4CDW - chains A and C of the 4 polymer chains in the assembly; structure by X-ray diffraction, 2.80 A resolution.

Chain A:
Molecule: VP1
From: Enterovirus A71
Reference sequence: B2ZUN0 (B2ZUN0_9ENTO); residues 1-297 here correspond to UniProt positions 566-862 (UniProt number = residue number + 565)
Chain sequence (297 residues; row label = number of the first residue in the row):
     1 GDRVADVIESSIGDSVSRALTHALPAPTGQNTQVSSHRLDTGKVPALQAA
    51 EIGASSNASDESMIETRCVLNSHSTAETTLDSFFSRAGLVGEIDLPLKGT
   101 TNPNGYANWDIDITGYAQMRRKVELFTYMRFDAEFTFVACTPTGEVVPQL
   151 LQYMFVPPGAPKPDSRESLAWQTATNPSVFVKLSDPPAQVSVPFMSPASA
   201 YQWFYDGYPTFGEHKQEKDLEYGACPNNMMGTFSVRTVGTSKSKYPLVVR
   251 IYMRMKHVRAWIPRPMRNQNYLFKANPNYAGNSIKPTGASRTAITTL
Residues lining bound ligands: VR2 (1-[(3S)-5-(4-iodanylphenoxy)-3-methyl-pentyl]-3-pyridin-4-yl-imidazolidin-2-one): Ile111, Asp112, Ile113, Thr114, Phe131, Phe135, Phe137, Phe155, Val190, Val192, Met195, Tyr201, Gln202, Trp203, Asn228, Met230, Phe233, Met253
What the authors report for this chain:
  - binding site for VR2: Ile113, Phe135, Phe155

Chain C:
Molecule: VP3
From: Enterovirus A71
Reference sequence: B2ZUN0 (B2ZUN0_9ENTO); residues 1-242 here correspond to UniProt positions 324-565 (UniProt number = residue number + 323)
Chain sequence (242 residues; each row starts with the number of its first residue):
     1 GFPTELKPGTNQFLTTDDGVSAPILPNFHPTPCIHIPGEVRNLLELCQVE
    51 TILEVNNVPTNATSLMERLRFPVSAQAGKGELCAVFRADPGRNGPWQSTL
   101 LGQLCGYYTQWSGSLEVTFMFTGSFMATGKMLIAYTPPGGPLPKDRATAM
   151 LGTHVIWDFGLQSSVTLVIPWISNTHYRAHARDGVFDYYTTGLVSIWYQT
   201 NYVVPIGAPNTAYIIALAAAQKNFTMKLCKDASDILQTGTIQ

How chain A and chain C interact:
Residue-residue contacts (170; chain A residue first):
  Gln30(A) - Lys222(C)  hydrogen bond (backbone-backbone)
  Gln30(A) - Asn223(C)
  Ala46(A) - Val165(C)
  Ala46(A) - Thr166(C)  hydrogen bond (backbone-backbone)
  Leu47(A) - Ser164(C)
  Gln48(A) - Gln162(C)
  Gln48(A) - Ser163(C)
  Gln48(A) - Ser164(C)  hydrogen bond (backbone-backbone)
  Gln48(A) - Thr166(C)
  Ala50(A) - Met120(C)  hydrophobic
  Ala50(A) - Ser164(C)  hydrogen bond (backbone-side chain)
  Ala50(A) - Leu217(C)  hydrophobic
  Glu51(A) - Ser163(C)  hydrogen bond
  Ser55(A) - Gln48(C)  hydrogen bond (side chain-backbone)
  Ser55(A) - Val49(C)
  Ser55(A) - Glu50(C)  hydrogen bond (side chain-backbone)
  Ser56(A) - Glu50(C)  hydrogen bond (backbone-side chain)
  Ser56(A) - Glu116(C)
  Ser56(A) - Thr118(C)
  Ser56(A) - Thr166(C)  hydrogen bond
  Ala58(A) - Thr166(C)
  Ala58(A) - Gln221(C)
  Ser59(A) - Gln221(C)
  Asp60(A) - Ser114(C)  hydrogen bond
  Asp60(A) - Val168(C)
  Asp60(A) - Pro170(C)
  Asp60(A) - Gln221(C)  hydrogen bond
  Met63(A) - Val155(C)  hydrophobic
  Met63(A) - Thr166(C)
  Met63(A) - Val168(C)  hydrophobic
  Ile64(A) - Thr153(C)
  Ile64(A) - Pro170(C)  hydrophobic
  Asn71(A) - Asn223(C)  hydrogen bond (side chain-backbone)
  His73(A) - Ser112(C)  hydrogen bond
  His73(A) - His176(C)  hydrogen bond
  His73(A) - Tyr177(C)
  His73(A) - Thr225(C)
  Ser74(A) - Tyr177(C)
  Ser74(A) - Thr225(C)
  Thr75(A) - Asn42(C)  hydrogen bond (backbone-side chain)
  Thr75(A) - Leu44(C)
  Thr75(A) - Thr225(C)
  Glu77(A) - Tyr108(C)  hydrogen bond (backbone-side chain)
  Glu77(A) - Lys227(C)
  Glu77(A) - Leu228(C)  hydrogen bond (side chain-backbone)
  Glu77(A) - Cys229(C)  hydrogen bond (side chain-backbone)
  Thr78(A) - Asn42(C)  hydrogen bond
  Thr78(A) - Leu43(C)  hydrogen bond (backbone-backbone)
  Thr78(A) - Leu44(C)
  Thr78(A) - Tyr108(C)
  Thr78(A) - Met226(C)
  Thr79(A) - Arg41(C)
  Thr79(A) - Asn42(C)
  Leu80(A) - Val40(C)
  Leu80(A) - Arg41(C)
  Phe83(A) - Leu43(C)  hydrophobic
  Phe83(A) - Tyr107(C)  hydrophobic
  Phe83(A) - Tyr108(C)
  Arg86(A) - Thr15(C)
  Arg86(A) - Thr16(C)
  Arg86(A) - Cys229(C)
  Ala87(A) - Phe13(C)  hydrophobic
  Ala87(A) - Thr15(C)  hydrogen bond (backbone-backbone)
  Thr114(A) - Ile241(C)
  Gly115(A) - Gln237(C)  hydrogen bond (backbone-side chain)
  Gly115(A) - Ile241(C)
  Ala117(A) - Ile235(C)  hydrophobic
  Ala117(A) - Leu236(C)
  Ala117(A) - Gln237(C)  hydrogen bond (backbone-side chain)
  Ala117(A) - Ile241(C)
  Gln118(A) - Asp231(C)
  Gln118(A) - Ile235(C)
  Arg120(A) - Ile241(C)
  Arg121(A) - Gln103(C)  hydrogen bond
  Arg121(A) - Tyr107(C)  hydrogen bond
  Arg121(A) - Leu236(C)
  Lys122(A) - Tyr107(C)
  Leu125(A) - Leu104(C)  hydrophobic
  Phe126(A) - Val40(C)  hydrophobic
  Arg130(A) - Pro30(C)
  Arg130(A) - Thr31(C)  hydrogen bond (side chain-backbone)
  Arg130(A) - Pro32(C)
  Arg130(A) - Cys33(C)
  Glu134(A) - Gly19(C)
  Glu134(A) - Ser21(C)  hydrogen bond
  Thr136(A) - Phe13(C)
  Pro177(A) - Ile24(C)
  Pro186(A) - Asn11(C)
  Gln189(A) - Phe13(C)
  Gln189(A) - Ser21(C)  hydrogen bond
  Val190(A) - Ser21(C)
  Val190(A) - Ala22(C)
  Val190(A) - Ile24(C)  hydrophobic
  Ser191(A) - Ser21(C)  hydrogen bond (side chain-backbone)
  Ser191(A) - Ala22(C)  hydrogen bond (backbone-backbone)
  Ser191(A) - Pro23(C)
  Ser191(A) - Ile24(C)  hydrogen bond (backbone-backbone)
  Val192(A) - Ile24(C)  hydrophobic
  Pro193(A) - Phe28(C)  hydrophobic
  Phe194(A) - Phe28(C)
  Phe194(A) - Pro30(C)
  Met195(A) - Phe28(C)  hydrophobic
  Ser196(A) - Thr31(C)  hydrogen bond (backbone-side chain)
  Pro197(A) - Thr31(C)
  Ala198(A) - Thr31(C)
  Ser199(A) - Pro32(C)  hydrogen bond (side chain-backbone)
  Ser199(A) - Cys33(C)
  Ser199(A) - Ile34(C)  hydrogen bond (side chain-backbone)
  Arg254(A) - Asp17(C)  hydrogen bond (side chain-backbone)
  Arg254(A) - Asp18(C)  salt bridge
  Arg254(A) - Gly19(C)
  Arg259(A) - Cys33(C)
  Arg259(A) - Glu39(C)  salt bridge
  Ala260(A) - Glu39(C)
  Ala260(A) - Val40(C)  hydrogen bond (backbone-backbone)
  Trp261(A) - Cys33(C)  hydrophobic
  Trp261(A) - Ile36(C)  hydrogen bond (side chain-backbone)
  Trp261(A) - Pro37(C)
  Trp261(A) - Gly38(C)
  Trp261(A) - Glu39(C)
  Ile262(A) - Pro37(C)
  Ile262(A) - Gly38(C)  hydrogen bond (backbone-backbone)
  Pro263(A) - Leu46(C)  hydrophobic
  Met266(A) - Leu100(C)  hydrophobic
  Met266(A) - Tyr107(C)  hydrophobic
  Arg267(A) - Leu236(C)
  Asn268(A) - Leu236(C)
  Gln269(A) - Leu236(C)
  Asn270(A) - Leu236(C)
  Asn270(A) - Gln237(C)  hydrogen bond (side chain-backbone)
  Tyr271(A) - Leu236(C)  hydrogen bond (backbone-backbone)
  Tyr271(A) - Ile241(C)  hydrophobic
  Leu272(A) - Ile241(C)
  Leu272(A) - Gln242(C)  hydrogen bond (backbone-backbone)
  Phe273(A) - Ile241(C)
  Phe273(A) - Gln242(C)
  Lys274(A) - Ile241(C)
  Lys274(A) - Gln242(C)  hydrogen bond (backbone-backbone)
  Ile284(A) - Leu65(C)  hydrophobic
  Pro286(A) - Leu65(C)  hydrophobic
  Pro286(A) - Arg68(C)
  Thr287(A) - Gln97(C)
  Gly288(A) - Arg68(C)
  Gly288(A) - Gln97(C)
  Ala289(A) - Asn57(C)  hydrogen bond (backbone-side chain)
  Ala289(A) - Arg68(C)
  Ala289(A) - Asn93(C)
  Ala289(A) - Gln97(C)  hydrogen bond (backbone-side chain)
  Ser290(A) - Asn57(C)
  Ser290(A) - Thr60(C)
  Ser290(A) - Arg68(C)  hydrogen bond
  Arg291(A) - Val55(C)  hydrogen bond (side chain-backbone)
  Arg291(A) - Asn57(C)  hydrogen bond
  Arg291(A) - Val58(C)
  Arg291(A) - Val85(C)  hydrogen bond (side chain-backbone)
  Arg291(A) - Phe86(C)
  Thr292(A) - Val58(C)
  Ala293(A) - Val58(C)
  Ile294(A) - Val55(C)
  Ile294(A) - Asn56(C)
  Ile294(A) - Val58(C)
  Ile294(A) - Phe71(C)  hydrophobic
  Ile294(A) - Cys83(C)
  Ile294(A) - Ala84(C)
  Ile294(A) - Val85(C)  hydrogen bond (backbone-backbone)
  Thr295(A) - Leu82(C)
  Thr295(A) - Cys83(C)
  Thr295(A) - Val85(C)
  Thr296(A) - Val85(C)
  Leu297(A) - Leu193(C)  hydrophobic
Other interface residues (no listed pair), chain A (91 interface residues in all): Ser17, Ala23, Gly29, Thr32, Ala49, Ala54, Ser82, Tyr116, Tyr128, Val138, Phe155, Pro187, Tyr252, Lys285
Other interface residues (no listed pair), chain C (96 interface residues in all): Leu25, His35, Glu54, Arg87, Gly94, Pro95, Ser98, Leu142, Trp157, Asp158, Trp171, Ala232, Thr238, Thr240

In short:
91 residues of chain A and 96 residues of chain C are in contact; the contacts include 49 hydrogen bonds and 2
salt bridges. Among the polar pairs are Arg254(A)-Asp18(C), Arg259(A)-Glu39(C) and Ala50(A)-Ser164(C).
Compound VR2 is bound between chain A and chain C. The paper reports a binding site for VR2 at Ile113(A),
Phe135(A) and Phe155(A).
Chain A is VP1 and chain C is VP3, both from Enterovirus A71; the structure, Crystal structure of human
Enterovirus 71 in complex with the uncoating inhibitor GPP4, was determined by X-ray diffraction, deposited
together with 4CDQ, 4CDU, 4CDX, 4CEW and 4CEY.
